Entry 9DWM (electron microscopy, 4.20 A resolution (low resolution: residue-level contacts below are approximate; hydrogen-bond / salt-bridge calls are withheld)); this record covers chains C and J of the 12 polymer chains in the assembly.

== Chain C ==
Name: Histone H2A type 1
From: Homo sapiens
UniProtKB: P0C0S8 (H2A1_HUMAN); residues 1-129 here correspond to UniProt positions 2-130 (UniProt number = residue number + 1)
Amino-acid sequence (129 residues; row label = number of the first residue in the row):
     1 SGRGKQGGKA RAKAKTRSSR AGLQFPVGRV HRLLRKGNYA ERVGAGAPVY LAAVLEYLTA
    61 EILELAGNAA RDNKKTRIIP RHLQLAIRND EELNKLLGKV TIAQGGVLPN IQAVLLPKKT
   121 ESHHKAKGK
Not modelled in the structure: 1-10, 119-129
Swiss-Prot annotation at these positions:
  - modified residue: Ser1 (N-acetylserine), Arg3 (Citrulline), Lys5 (N6-(2-hydroxyisobutyryl)lysine), Lys9 (N6-(2-hydroxyisobutyryl)lysine), Lys13 (N6-(beta-hydroxybutyryl)lysine), Lys36 (N6-(2-hydroxyisobutyryl)lysine), Lys74 (N6-(2-hydroxyisobutyryl)lysine), Lys75 (N6-(2-hydroxyisobutyryl)lysine), Lys95 (N6-(2-hydroxyisobutyryl)lysine), Lys99 (N6-glutaryllysine), Gln104 (N5-methylglutamine), Lys118 (N6-(2-hydroxyisobutyryl)lysine), Lys119 (N6-crotonyllysine), Thr120 (Phosphothreonine), Lys125 (N6-crotonyllysine)
  - cross-link (Glycyl lysine isopeptide (Lys-Gly)): Lys13 (interchain with G-Cter in ubiquitin), Lys15 (interchain with G-Cter in ubiquitin), Lys119 (interchain with G-Cter in ubiquitin)

== Chain J ==
Molecule: 601 J strand (non-damaged strand)
Sequence (147 nucleotides; numbered 1 to 147; the number before each row is that of its first residue):
     1 ATCGGATGTA TATATCTGAC ACGTGCCTGG AGACTAGGGA GTAATCCCCT TGGCGGTTAA
    61 AACGCGGGGG ACAGCGCGTA CGTGCGTTTA AGCGGTGCTA GAGCTGTCTA CGACCAATTG
   121 AGCGGCCTCG GCACCGGGAT TCTCGAT
Not modelled in the structure: 1, 147

== Chain C / chain J interface ==
Pairs across the interface (7; chain C residue first):
  Arg42(C) - DG112(J)
  Arg42(C) - DA113(J)
  Val43(C) - DG112(J)
  Val43(C) - DA113(J)
  Thr76(C) - DG131(J)
  Thr76(C) - DC132(J)
  Arg77(C) - DC132(J)
Also at the interface, not in a pair above, chain C (7 interface residues in all): Gly44, Ala45, Lys75

== Summary ==
Chain C and chain J form an interface of 7 and 4 residues respectively.
Chain C is Histone H2A type 1 (Homo sapiens) and chain J is 601 J strand (non-damaged strand); the structure,
DNA polymerase Beta bound to a nucleosome containing a 1-nt gap at SHL-5.5, was determined by electron
microscopy.
